6YU6 - chain A; structure by X-ray diffraction, 2.35 A resolution.

[Chain A]
Protein: Sodium-dependent transporter
Source organism: Bacillus halodurans
UniProtKB: A0A4Y7X244 (A0A4Y7X244_BACHO); residue numbers follow UniProt; this construct covers 2-453
Amino-acid sequence (455 residues; row label = number of the first residue in the row; numbers below 1 keep their minus sign (Ser-1 is residue -1)):
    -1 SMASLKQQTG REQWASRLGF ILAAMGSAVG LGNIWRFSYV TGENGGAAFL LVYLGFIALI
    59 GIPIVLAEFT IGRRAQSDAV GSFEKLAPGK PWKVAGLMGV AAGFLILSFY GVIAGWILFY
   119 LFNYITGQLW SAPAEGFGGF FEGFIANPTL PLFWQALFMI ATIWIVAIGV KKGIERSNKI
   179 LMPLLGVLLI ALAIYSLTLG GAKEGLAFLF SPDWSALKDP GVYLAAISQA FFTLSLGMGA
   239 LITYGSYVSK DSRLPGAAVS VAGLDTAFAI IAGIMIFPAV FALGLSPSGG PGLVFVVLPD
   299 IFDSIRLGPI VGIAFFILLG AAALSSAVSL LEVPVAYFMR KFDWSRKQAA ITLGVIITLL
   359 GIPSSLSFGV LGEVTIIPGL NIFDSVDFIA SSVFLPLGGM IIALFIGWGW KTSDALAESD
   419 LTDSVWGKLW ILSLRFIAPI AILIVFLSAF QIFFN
Unresolved in the structure: -1 to 7, 449-453
Construct notes: expression tag (-1 to 1)
Bound ions: Na+ site 1: Gly24, Val27, Ala320, Ser323, Ser324; Na+ site 2: Ala26, Asn31, Thr231, Asp263 (together with leucine)
Small-molecule neighbours: leucine (LEU): Ser25, Ala26, Gly28, Leu29, Gly30, Asn31, Ile104, Tyr108, Phe230, Thr231, Leu232, Ser233, Met236, Ser324, Ser327, Leu328
Reported in the primary citation:
  - binding site for leucine: Ala26, Gly30, Tyr108, Phe230, Thr231, Ser233
  - mutagenesis - M236F: abolished growth in response to L-Trp
  - specificity-determining residues: Met236
  - mutagenesis - M236F: abolished catalytic activity on L-Trp
  - mutagenesis - M236F: unchanged catalytic activity on Leu
  - mutagenesis - M236F: abolished binding to aromatic amino acids

[In short]
Ligands of chain A: leucine. Gly24, Val27, Ala320, Ser323 and Ser324 form the Na+ site 1. Ala26, Asn31, Thr231
and Asp263 coordinate Na+ site 2. The paper reports a binding site for leucine at Ala26, Gly30 and Tyr108
among others; M236F abolishes growth in response to L-Trp.
Chain A is Sodium-dependent transporter (Bacillus halodurans); the structure, Crystal structure of MhsT in
complex with L-leucine, was determined by X-ray diffraction, deposited together with 6YU2, 6YU3, 6YU4, 6YU5
and 6YU7.
